Entry 8S7X (electron microscopy, 2.78 A resolution); this record covers chains E and D of the 11 polymer chains in the assembly.

# Chain E (and D)
Molecule: Methyl-coenzyme M reductase subunit beta
Source organism: Methanococcus maripaludis
Notes: EC 2.8.4.1; chain D of this document is another copy of the same molecule, construct and numbering; everything in this record applies to it too
UniProt: A0A2L1CBB3 (A0A2L1CBB3_METMI); numbering as in UniProt (aligned over 1-443)
Chain sequence (443 residues; row label = number of the first residue in the row):
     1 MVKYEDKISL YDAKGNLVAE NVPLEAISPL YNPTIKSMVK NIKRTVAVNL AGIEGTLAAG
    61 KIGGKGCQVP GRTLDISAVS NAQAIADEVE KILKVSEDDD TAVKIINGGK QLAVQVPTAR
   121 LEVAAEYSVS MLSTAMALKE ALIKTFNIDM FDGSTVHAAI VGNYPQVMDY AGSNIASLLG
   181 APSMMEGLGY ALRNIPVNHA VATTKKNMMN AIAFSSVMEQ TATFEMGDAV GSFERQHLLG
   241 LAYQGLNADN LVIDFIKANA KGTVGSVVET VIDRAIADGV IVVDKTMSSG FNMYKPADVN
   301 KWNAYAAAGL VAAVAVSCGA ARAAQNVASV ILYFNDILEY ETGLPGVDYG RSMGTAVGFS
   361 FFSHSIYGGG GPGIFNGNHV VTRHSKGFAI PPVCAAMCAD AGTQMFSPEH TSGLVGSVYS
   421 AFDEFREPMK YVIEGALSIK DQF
Unresolved in the structure: 1
Residues lining bound ligands: SHT (O-phosphono-N-{(2E)-7-[(2-sulfoethyl)dithio]hept-2-enoyl}-L-threonine): F361, F362, Y367, H379, V381

# How chain E and chain D interact
Contacting residue pairs (75):
  P29(E) with V123(D)
  L30(E) with A119(D); V123(D), hydrophobic
  Y31(E) with V95(D), hydrogen bond (side chain-backbone); S96(D), hydrogen bond (side chain-backbone)
  K36(E) with V123(D)
  V39(E) with E122(D); V123(D), hydrophobic
  K40(E) with E122(D), salt bridge
  K43(E) with A124(D), hydrogen bond (side chain-backbone); A125(D)
  I92(E) with G231(D)
  V95(E) with Y31(D), hydrogen bond (backbone-side chain)
  R120(E) with L30(D); V230(D)
  E122(E) with K40(D), salt bridge
  V123(E) with P29(D); L30(D), hydrophobic; K36(D); V39(D); T221(D)
  A124(E) with K43(D), hydrogen bond (backbone-side chain); E225(D)
  A125(E) with K43(D); E126(D); Y127(D); A191(D), hydrophobic; E225(D), hydrogen bond (backbone-side chain)
  E126(E) with A125(D); M185(D); G189(D); A191(D); E225(D), hydrogen bond (backbone-side chain)
  Y127(E) with A125(D)
  V129(E) with E225(D)
  L132(E) with L188(D); E225(D); M226(D)
  M136(E) with G227(D); V230(D), hydrophobic; F233(D), hydrophobic
  E140(E) with G231(D); S232(D), hydrogen bond
  Y164(E) with L188(D), hydrogen bond (side chain-backbone)
  M168(E) with E186(D); G187(D); L188(D), hydrophobic
  Y170(E) with L188(D)
  A181(E) with L188(D), hydrophobic
  M185(E) with E126(D); M168(D)
  E186(E) with M168(D)
  G187(E) with Y164(D); M168(D)
  L188(E) with L132(D); Y164(D), hydrogen bond (backbone-side chain); Y170(D); P182(D), hydrophobic
  G189(E) with E126(D)
  A191(E) with A125(D), hydrophobic
  L192(E) with V123(D)
  T221(E) with V123(D)
  E225(E) with A124(D); A125(D), hydrogen bond (side chain-backbone); E126(D), hydrogen bond (side chain-backbone); V129(D)
  M226(E) with L132(D)
  G227(E) with M136(D)
  V230(E) with I92(D), hydrophobic; R120(D); E140(D)
  G231(E) with E140(D)
  S232(E) with E140(D), hydrogen bond (backbone-side chain)
  F233(E) with M136(D), hydrophobic; E140(D)
Also at the interface, not in a pair above, chain E (49 interface residues in all): S96, A119, S128, S133, A137, L179, P182, S183, F224, A229
Also at the interface, not in a pair above, chain D (45 interface residues in all): S128, S133, L192, F224, A229

# Summary
Chain E and chain D form an interface of 49 and 45 residues respectively; the contacts include 13 hydrogen
bonds and 2 salt bridges. Polar contacts include K40(E)-E122(D), Y31(E)-V95(D) and Y31(E)-S96(D). Chain E
binds compound SHT.
Chain E and chain D are both Methyl-coenzyme M reductase subunit beta (Methanococcus maripaludis); the
structure, Methyl-coenzyme M reductase activation complex without the A2 component, was determined by electron
microscopy (same publication as 8S7V and 9H1L).
